PDB entry 6XAE | X-ray diffraction, 2.26 A resolution | chain A

[Chain A]
Molecule: Nuclear receptor ROR-gamma
Source organism: Homo sapiens
UniProtKB: P51449 (RORG_HUMAN); residues 265-508 here = UniProt positions 265-508
Chain sequence (285 residues; numbered 244 to 528; the number before each row is that of its first residue):
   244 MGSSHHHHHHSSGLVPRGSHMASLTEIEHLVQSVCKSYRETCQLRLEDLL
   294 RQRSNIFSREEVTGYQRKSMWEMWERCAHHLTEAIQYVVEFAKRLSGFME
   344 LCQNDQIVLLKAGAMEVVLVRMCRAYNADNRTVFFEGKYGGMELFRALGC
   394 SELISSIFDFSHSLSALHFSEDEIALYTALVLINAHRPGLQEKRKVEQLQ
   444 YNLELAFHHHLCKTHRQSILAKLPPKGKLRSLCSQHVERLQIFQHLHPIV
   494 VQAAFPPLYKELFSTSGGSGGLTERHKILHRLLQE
Unresolved in the structure: 244-263, 508-519
Construct notes: expression tag (244-264, 509-528)
Curated features (UniProtKB/Swiss-Prot):
  - motif: Leu501 to Phe506 (AF-2)
  - mutagenesis: Ala327 (A327F: Completely abolishes transcriptional activity), Phe378 (F378Q: Completely abolishes transcriptional activity), Ile397 (I397N: Nearly abolishes transcriptional activity)
Ligand contacts: Z7F (trans-4-{(3aR,9bR)-7-[(2-chloro-6-fluorophenyl)methoxy]-9b-[(4-fluorophenyl)sulfonyl]-1,2,3a,4,5,9b-hexahydro-3H-benzo[e]indole-3-carbonyl}cyclohexane-1-carboxylic acid): Cys285, Gln286, Leu287, Trp317, Cys320, Ala321, His323, Leu324, Ala327, Met358, Val361, Arg364, Met365, Arg367, Ala368, Val376, Phe377, Phe378, Phe388, Leu391, Cys393, Leu396, Ile397, Ile400, Phe401, His479, Tyr502

[Summary]
Bound to chain A: compound Z7F. UniProt lists 3 mutagenesis sites.
Chain A is Nuclear receptor ROR-gamma (Homo sapiens); the structure, Substituted benzyloxytricyclic compounds
as retinoic acid-related orphan receptor gamma T agonists, was determined by X-ray diffraction together with
6W9H and 6W9I from the same study.
